PDB entry 7TQS | electron microscopy, 3.90 A resolution | chains m and n of the 22 polymer chains in the assembly

== Chain m ==
Protein: VP1
From: Coxsackievirus A21
Notes: EC 3.4.22.29, 3.6.1.15, 3.4.22.28, 2.7.7.48
Reference sequence: Q7T7N6 (Q7T7N6_9ENTO); residues 1-298 here correspond to UniProt positions 582-879 (UniProt number = residue number + 581)
Chain sequence (298 residues; row label = number of the first residue in the row):
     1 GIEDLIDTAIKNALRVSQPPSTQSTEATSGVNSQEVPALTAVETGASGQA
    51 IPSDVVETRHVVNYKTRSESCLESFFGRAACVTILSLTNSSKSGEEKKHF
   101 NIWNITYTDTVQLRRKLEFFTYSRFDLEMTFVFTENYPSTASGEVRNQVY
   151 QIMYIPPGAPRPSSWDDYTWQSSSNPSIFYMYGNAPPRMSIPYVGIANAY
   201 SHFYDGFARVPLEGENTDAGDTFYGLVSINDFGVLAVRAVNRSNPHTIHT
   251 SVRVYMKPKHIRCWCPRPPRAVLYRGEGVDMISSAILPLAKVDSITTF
Unresolved in the structure: 1-15
Sequence notes: conflict Ala290 (Thr871 in Q7T7N6)

== Chain n ==
Protein: VP2
From: Coxsackievirus A21
Notes: EC 3.4.22.29, 3.6.1.15, 3.4.22.28, 2.7.7.48
Reference sequence: Q7T7N6 (Q7T7N6_9ENTO); residues 1-272 here correspond to UniProt positions 70-341 (UniProt number = residue number + 69)
Chain sequence (272 residues; row label = number of the first residue in the row):
     1 SPNVEACGYSDRVRQITLGNSTITTQEAANAIVAYGEWPTYINDSEANPV
    51 DAPTEPDVSSNRFYTLESVSWKTTSRGWWWKLPDCLKDMGMFGQNMYYHY
   101 LGRSGYTIHVQCNASKFHQGALGVFLIPEFVMACNTESKTSYVSYINANP
   151 GERGGEFTNTYNPSNTDASEGRKFAALDYLLGSGVLAGNAFVYPHQIINL
   201 RTNNSATIVVPYVNSLVIDCMAKHNNWGIVILPLAPLAFAATSSPQVPIT
   251 VTIAPMCTEFNGLRNITVPVHQ
Unresolved in the structure: 1-9, 165-168

== How chain m and chain n interact ==
Contacting residue pairs (119):
  Glu43(m) - Gln196(n)
  Glu43(m) - Ile197(n)  hydrogen bond (backbone-backbone)
  Glu43(m) - Asn199(n)
  Glu43(m) - Thr202(n)  hydrogen bond
  Glu43(m) - Asn203(n)
  Thr44(m) - Ala29(n)
  Thr44(m) - Asn30(n)
  Thr44(m) - Ile32(n)
  Thr44(m) - Gln196(n)
  Gly45(m) - Ile32(n)
  Gly45(m) - His195(n)
  Thr121(m) - Glu129(n)
  Tyr122(m) - Glu129(n)  hydrogen bond
  Tyr122(m) - Val213(n)
  Tyr122(m) - Asn214(n)
  Tyr122(m) - Ser215(n)
  Ala197(m) - Ser215(n)
  Ala197(m) - Leu216(n)  hydrophobic
  Asn198(m) - Ser215(n)  hydrogen bond (backbone-backbone)
  Asn198(m) - Leu216(n)
  Ala199(m) - Ser215(n)
  Ser201(m) - Ser215(n)
  Phe203(m) - Glu129(n)
  Tyr204(m) - Glu129(n)  hydrogen bond (backbone-side chain)
  Tyr204(m) - Val131(n)
  Tyr204(m) - Lys223(n)
  Tyr204(m) - His224(n)
  Asp205(m) - Lys81(n)  salt bridge
  Asp205(m) - Glu129(n)  hydrogen bond (backbone-side chain)
  Asp205(m) - Phe130(n)
  Asp205(m) - Val131(n)
  Asp205(m) - His224(n)
  Asp205(m) - Asn225(n)  hydrogen bond (backbone-backbone)
  Gly206(m) - Lys223(n)
  Phe207(m) - Val143(n)
  Phe207(m) - Ser144(n)
  Phe207(m) - Tyr145(n)  hydrophobic
  Phe207(m) - Ala148(n)  hydrophobic
  Phe207(m) - Asn149(n)
  Phe207(m) - Lys223(n)  hydrogen bond (backbone-backbone)
  Ala208(m) - Lys223(n)  hydrogen bond (backbone-side chain)
  Arg209(m) - Lys223(n)
  Val210(m) - Tyr145(n)
  Val210(m) - Ala222(n)
  Val210(m) - Lys223(n)
  Pro211(m) - Tyr145(n)
  Pro211(m) - Pro269(n)
  Pro211(m) - Val270(n)  hydrogen bond (backbone-backbone)
  Leu212(m) - Thr267(n)
  Leu212(m) - Val268(n)
  Leu212(m) - Pro269(n)
  Leu212(m) - Val270(n)
  Glu213(m) - Val268(n)  hydrogen bond (backbone-backbone)
  Glu213(m) - Pro269(n)
  Glu213(m) - Val270(n)
  Glu213(m) - His271(n)  salt bridge
  Glu215(m) - Val270(n)
  Asn216(m) - Val270(n)
  Thr217(m) - Ile146(n)
  Thr217(m) - Val270(n)
  Thr217(m) - Gln272(n)  hydrogen bond (backbone-side chain)
  Asp218(m) - Ser144(n)
  Asp218(m) - Arg172(n)  salt bridge
  Asp218(m) - Gln272(n)  hydrogen bond
  Ala219(m) - Ser144(n)
  Ala219(m) - Tyr145(n)  hydrogen bond (backbone-backbone)
  Gly220(m) - Val143(n)
  Asp221(m) - Ser141(n)
  Asp221(m) - Tyr142(n)  hydrogen bond
  Asp221(m) - Val143(n)
  Tyr224(m) - Val131(n)
  Tyr224(m) - Ser141(n)
  Tyr224(m) - Val143(n)  hydrophobic
  Cys265(m) - Tyr35(n)  hydrogen bond
  Cys265(m) - Pro128(n)  hydrophobic
  Pro266(m) - Val192(n)  hydrophobic
  Pro266(m) - Tyr193(n)
  Arg267(m) - Pro128(n)  hydrogen bond (side chain-backbone)
  Arg267(m) - Glu129(n)  hydrogen bond (side chain-backbone)
  Arg267(m) - Val192(n)
  Arg267(m) - Tyr193(n)
  Pro268(m) - Val185(n)  hydrophobic
  Pro268(m) - Asn189(n)
  Pro268(m) - Val192(n)
  Pro268(m) - Tyr193(n)
  Pro269(m) - Val185(n)
  Pro269(m) - Asn189(n)
  Arg270(m) - Ser183(n)  hydrogen bond (side chain-backbone)
  Arg270(m) - Gly184(n)  hydrogen bond (side chain-backbone)
  Ala271(m) - Gly184(n)  hydrogen bond (backbone-backbone)
  Ala271(m) - Val185(n)
  Ala271(m) - Leu186(n)  hydrophobic
  Val272(m) - Leu180(n)  hydrophobic
  Val272(m) - Gly184(n)  hydrogen bond (backbone-backbone)
  Arg275(m) - Cys134(n)
  Arg275(m) - Thr136(n)  hydrogen bond (side chain-backbone)
  Arg275(m) - Glu137(n)  hydrogen bond (side chain-backbone)
  Arg275(m) - Lys139(n)  hydrogen bond (side chain-backbone)
  Arg275(m) - Thr140(n)
  Val279(m) - Val131(n)
  Val279(m) - Met132(n)
  Val279(m) - Ala133(n)
  Val279(m) - Ser183(n)
  Asp280(m) - Ala133(n)
  Asp280(m) - Cys134(n)  hydrogen bond (side chain-backbone)
  Asp280(m) - Thr140(n)
  Asp280(m) - Ser141(n)  hydrogen bond (side chain-backbone)
  Met281(m) - Tyr161(n)  hydrogen bond (backbone-side chain)
  Met281(m) - Leu180(n)  hydrophobic
  Met281(m) - Gly182(n)
  Met281(m) - Gly184(n)
  Ile282(m) - Glu137(n)
  Ser283(m) - Glu137(n)  hydrogen bond (backbone-side chain)
  Ser283(m) - Tyr161(n)
  Ile286(m) - Tyr161(n)  hydrophobic
  Ile286(m) - Leu177(n)  hydrophobic
  Ile286(m) - Tyr179(n)  hydrogen bond (backbone-side chain)
  Ile286(m) - Leu180(n)
  Leu287(m) - Tyr179(n)
Also at the interface, not in a pair above, chain m (50 interface residues in all): Val42, Thr222, Gly276, Gly278, Pro288, Leu289
Also at the interface, not in a pair above, chain n (62 interface residues in all): Ser138, Phe174, Ala175, Ala190, Val217

== Summary ==
The interface between chain m and chain n involves 50 residues on one side and 62 on the other; the contacts
include 30 hydrogen bonds and 3 salt bridges. Polar pairs include Asp205(m)-Lys81(n), Glu213(m)-His271(n) and
Asp218(m)-Arg172(n).
Here chain m is VP1 and chain n is VP2, both from Coxsackievirus A21. Entry 7TQS (Coxsackievirus A21 capsid
subdomain in complex with mouse polyclonal antibody pAbC-3) was determined by electron microscopy, deposited
together with 7TQT and 7TQU.
